PDB entry 3OEE | X-ray diffraction, 2.74 A resolution | chains H and I of the 9 polymer chains in the assembly

Chain H:
Name: ATP synthase subunit delta
Source organism: Saccharomyces cerevisiae
Notes: EC 3.6.3.14
UniProtKB: Q12165 (ATPD_YEAST); residues 1-138 here correspond to UniProt positions 23-160 (UniProt number = residue number + 22)
Chain sequence (138 residues; row label = number of the first residue in the row):
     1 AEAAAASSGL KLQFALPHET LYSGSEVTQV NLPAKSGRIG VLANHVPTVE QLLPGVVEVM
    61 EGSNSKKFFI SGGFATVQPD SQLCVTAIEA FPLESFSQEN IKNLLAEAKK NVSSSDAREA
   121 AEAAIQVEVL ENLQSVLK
Disordered / not traced: 1-10, 24-25, 91, 98, 137-138

Chain I:
Name: ATP synthase subunit epsilon
Source organism: Saccharomyces cerevisiae
Notes: EC 3.6.3.14
UniProtKB: P21306 (ATP5E_YEAST); residues 1-61 here correspond to UniProt positions 2-62 (UniProt number = residue number + 1)
Chain sequence (61 residues; each row starts with the number of its first residue):
     1 SAWRKAGISY AAYLNVAAQA IRSSLKTELQ TASVLNRSQT DAFYTQYKNG TAASEPTPIT
    61 K
Disordered / not traced: 1-7, 24-25, 50-52
Swiss-Prot annotation at these positions:
  - modified residue: Thr51 (Phosphothreonine)

Chain H / chain I interface:
Pairs across the interface (16):
  His18(H) with Arg37(I)
  Gln51(H) with Tyr10(I)
  Ser71(H) with Leu14(I); Ala17(I)
  Gly72(H) with Leu14(I)
  Gly73(H) with Tyr10(I), hydrogen bond (backbone-side chain)
  Phe74(H) with Tyr10(I), hydrophobic
  Ile88(H) with Leu14(I), hydrophobic; Ala18(I), hydrophobic
  Glu89(H) with Ala18(I); Arg22(I); Arg37(I), salt bridge
  Phe96(H) with Leu29(I), hydrophobic
  Ile101(H) with Lys26(I)
  Glu122(H) with Val16(I)
  Leu130(H) with Ala20(I), hydrophobic
Also at the interface, not in a pair above, chain H (18 interface residues in all): Leu52, Pro54, Ser95, Ser97, Ile125, Val129
Also at the interface, not in a pair above, chain I (12 interface residues in all): Tyr13, Ile21

In short:
18 residues of chain H and 12 residues of chain I are in contact, with 1 hydrogen bond and 1 salt bridge.
Polar pairs include Glu89(H)-Arg37(I) and Gly73(H)-Tyr10(I).
Here chain H is ATP synthase subunit delta and chain I is ATP synthase subunit epsilon, both from
Saccharomyces cerevisiae. Entry 3OEE (Structure of four mutant forms of yeast F1 ATPase: alpha-F405S) was
determined by X-ray diffraction.
